1T61 - chains D and F of the 6 polymer chains in the assembly; structure by X-ray diffraction, 1.50 A resolution.

# Chain D
Name: Type IV Collagen
Source organism: Bos taurus
Notes: fragment: NC1 of alpha-1
Chain sequence (229 residues; row label = number of the first residue in the row):
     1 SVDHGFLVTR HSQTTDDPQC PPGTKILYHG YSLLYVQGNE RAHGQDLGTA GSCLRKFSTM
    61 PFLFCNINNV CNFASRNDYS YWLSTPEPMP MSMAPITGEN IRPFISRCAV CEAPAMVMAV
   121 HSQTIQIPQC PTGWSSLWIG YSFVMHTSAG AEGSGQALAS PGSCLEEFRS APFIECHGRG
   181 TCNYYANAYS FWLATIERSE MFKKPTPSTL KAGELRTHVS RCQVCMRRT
Disordered / not traced: 1-4, 229
Cystine bridges: Cys-20/Cys-111, Cys-53/Cys-108, Cys-65/Cys-71, Cys-130/Cys-225, Cys-164/Cys-222, Cys-176/Cys-182
Metal / ion sites: K+ site 1: Asn-66 (shared with 1 residue of chain A; 1 residue of chain E); K+ site 2: Ala-186 (shared with 1 residue of chain A; 1 residue of chain B); K+ site 3: Tyr-189 (shared with 1 residue of chain B; Tyr-63(F), Asn-65(F) of chain F)

# Chain F
Name: Type IV Collagen
Source organism: Bos taurus
Notes: fragment: NC1 of alpha-2
UniProt: Q7SIB3 (CO4A2_BOVIN); residue numbers follow UniProt; this construct covers 1-227
Chain sequence (227 residues; row label = number of the first residue in the row):
     1 ISIGYLLVKH SQTDQEPMCP VGMNKLWSGY SLLYFEGQEK AHNQDLGLAG SCLARFSTMP
    61 FLYCNPGDVC YYASRNDKSY WLSTTAPLPM MPVAEEDIRP YISRCSVCEA PAVAIAVHSQ
   121 DVSIPHCPAG WRSLWIGYSF LMHTAAGDEG GGQSLVSPGS CLEDFRATPF IECNGARGTC
   181 HYYANKYSFW LTTIPEQSFQ GTPSADTLKA GLIRTHISRC QVCMKNL
Disordered / not traced: 1-4, 227
Cystine bridges: Cys-19/Cys-108, Cys-52/Cys-105, Cys-64/Cys-70, Cys-127/Cys-223, Cys-161/Cys-220, Cys-173/Cys-180
Metal / ion sites: K+ site 1: Tyr-63, Asn-65 (shared with 1 residue of chain B; Tyr-189(D) of chain D); Ca2+: Asp-148, Glu-149; K+ site 2: Ala-184 (shared with 1 residue of chain B; 1 residue of chain C); K+ site 3: Tyr-187 (shared with 1 residue of chain C; 1 residue of chain E)

# How chain D and chain F interact
Contacting residue pairs (104; chain D residue first):
  Phe-6(D) with Tyr-5(F)
  Met-116(D) with Tyr-5(F), hydrophobic
  Met-118(D) with Leu-6(F), hydrophobic; Trp-27(F), hydrophobic
  Gln-123(D) with Leu-53(F); Ala-54(F); Arg-55(F)
  Thr-124(D) with Arg-55(F)
  Thr-132(D) with Glu-109(F)
  Trp-134(D) with Glu-109(F), hydrogen bond
  Val-144(D) with Phe-35(F), hydrophobic; His-42(F), hydrogen bond (backbone-side chain)
  Met-145(D) with Phe-35(F), hydrophobic; Gly-37(F); His-42(F); Phe-61(F), hydrophobic
  Ala-151(D) with Gln-38(F); Lys-40(F)
  Glu-152(D) with Lys-40(F)
  Gly-153(D) with Lys-40(F), hydrogen bond (backbone-side chain)
  Gly-155(D) with His-42(F)
  Gln-156(D) with His-42(F), hydrogen bond (backbone-side chain); Gln-44(F), hydrogen bond (backbone-side chain)
  Ala-157(D) with Gln-44(F)
  Leu-158(D) with Gln-44(F), hydrogen bond (backbone-side chain); Gly-50(F)
  Ala-159(D) with Ala-49(F), hydrophobic; Gly-50(F)
  Phe-168(D) with Cys-64(F), hydrophobic
  Ser-170(D) with Cys-64(F); Asn-65(F), hydrogen bond (side chain-backbone); Pro-66(F); Asp-68(F), hydrogen bond
  Ala-171(D) with Pro-66(F), hydrophobic
  Tyr-185(D) with Pro-66(F)
  Ala-186(D) with Asn-65(F); Pro-66(F)
  Ala-188(D) with Cys-64(F); Asn-65(F); Pro-66(F)
  Tyr-189(D) with Gln-38(F); Tyr-63(F), hydrophobic; Cys-64(F); Asn-65(F); Arg-75(F), hydrogen bond
  Ser-190(D) with Tyr-63(F); Cys-64(F), hydrogen bond (backbone-backbone)
  Phe-191(D) with Gly-37(F); Phe-61(F), hydrophobic; Leu-62(F); Tyr-63(F), hydrophobic; Asp-77(F)
  Trp-192(D) with Phe-61(F); Leu-62(F), hydrogen bond (backbone-backbone); Cys-64(F)
  Leu-193(D) with Phe-35(F), hydrophobic; Pro-60(F)
  Ala-194(D) with Pro-60(F), hydrogen bond (backbone-backbone); Phe-61(F); Tyr-72(F), hydrophobic
  Ile-196(D) with Arg-55(F), hydrogen bond (backbone-side chain); Phe-56(F); Ser-57(F); Met-59(F); Tyr-72(F)
  Arg-198(D) with Arg-55(F)
  Met-201(D) with Arg-55(F); Phe-56(F); Ser-57(F)
  Phe-202(D) with Tyr-30(F), hydrophobic; Phe-56(F), hydrophobic; Glu-95(F); Glu-96(F), hydrogen bond (backbone-backbone); Ile-98(F), hydrophobic; Arg-99(F)
  Lys-203(D) with Glu-95(F)
  Lys-204(D) with Glu-95(F), hydrogen bond (backbone-side chain); Ala-176(F); Arg-177(F)
  Pro-205(D) with Thr-58(F); Met-59(F), hydrophobic; Tyr-72(F); Ala-73(F), hydrophobic; Gly-175(F); Gly-178(F)
  Thr-206(D) with Tyr-72(F)
  Pro-207(D) with Tyr-72(F); Ala-73(F); Ser-74(F)
  Ser-208(D) with Cys-70(F); Tyr-71(F); Tyr-72(F), hydrogen bond (backbone-backbone); Ser-74(F), hydrogen bond (backbone-side chain)
  Thr-209(D) with Cys-70(F); Tyr-71(F)
  Leu-210(D) with Val-69(F); Cys-70(F), hydrogen bond (backbone-backbone)
  Lys-211(D) with Asp-68(F)
  Ala-212(D) with Asp-68(F), hydrogen bond (backbone-backbone)
  Leu-215(D) with Asp-68(F); Val-69(F), hydrophobic; Cys-70(F), hydrophobic
  His-218(D) with Leu-62(F)
  Arg-227(D) with Glu-109(F), salt bridge
Other interface residues (no listed pair), chain D (53 interface residues in all): Val-120, Ser-122, Pro-131, Thr-147, Ser-154, Glu-197, Val-219
Other interface residues (no listed pair), chain F (47 interface residues in all): Leu-26, Leu-32, Ile-102

# In short
Chain D and chain F form an interface of 53 and 47 residues respectively, with 19 hydrogen bonds and 1 salt
bridge. Polar contacts include Arg-227(D)/Glu-109(F), Trp-134(D)/Glu-109(F) and Val-144(D)/His-42(F). The K+
site 1 is built by Tyr-189(D), Tyr-63(F) and Asn-65(F).
Here chain D is Type IV Collagen and chain F is Type IV Collagen, both from Bos taurus. Entry 1T61 (crystal
structure of collagen IV NC1 domain from placenta basement membrane) was determined by X-ray diffraction,
deposited together with 1T60.
